PDB entry 9CA3 | X-ray diffraction, 1.89 A resolution | chains A and C of the 4 polymer chains in the assembly

Chain A (and C):
Name: Tryptophan 2,3-dioxygenase
Organism: Streptomyces sp. B9173
Notes: chain C of this document is another copy of the same molecule, construct and numbering; everything in this record applies to it too
Reference sequence: X2D878 (X2D878_9ACTN); numbering as in UniProt (aligned over 1-284)
Chain sequence (286 residues; each row starts with the number of its first residue; numbers below 1 keep their minus sign (Gly-1 is residue -1)):
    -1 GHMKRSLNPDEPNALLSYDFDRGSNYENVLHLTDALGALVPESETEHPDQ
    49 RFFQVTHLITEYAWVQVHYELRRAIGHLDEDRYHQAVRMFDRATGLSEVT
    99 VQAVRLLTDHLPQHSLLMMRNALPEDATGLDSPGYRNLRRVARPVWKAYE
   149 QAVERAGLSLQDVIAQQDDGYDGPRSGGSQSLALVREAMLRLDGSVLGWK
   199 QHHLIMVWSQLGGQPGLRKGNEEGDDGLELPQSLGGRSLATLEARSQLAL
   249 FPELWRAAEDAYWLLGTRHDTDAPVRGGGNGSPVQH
Unresolved in the structure: -1 to 0, 217-226, 266-284 (chain C: -1 to 1, 217-227, 273-284)
Construct notes: expression tag (-1 to 0); engineered mutation Ser280 (Cys in X2D878)
Metal / ion sites: heme Fe near His201 (its only coordinating residue here)
Ligand contacts:
  - (betaS)-beta-methyl-L-tryptophan (78U), molecule 1: Tyr24, Val27, Leu28
  - (betaS)-beta-methyl-L-tryptophan (78U), molecule 2: Phe51, His55, Leu114, Arg118, Leu121, Ala125, Thr126, Leu209, Ser231, Leu232
  - cyanide ion (CYN): Ala125, Thr126, Gly127, His201
  - heme (HEM): Phe51, Thr54, His55, Thr58, Trp62, Val102, Leu105, Leu109, Leu114, Thr126, Gly127, Leu128, Ser130, Tyr133, Trp197, His201, Met204, Val205, Gln208, Leu209, Ser231, Arg235, Leu237, Thr239, Leu240, Arg243
What the authors report for this chain:
  - binding site for heme: Thr58, Trp197, Met204, Ser231, Arg235, Arg243
  - heme coordination: His201
  - binding site for (betaS)-beta-methyl-L-tryptophan: Tyr24, Val27, Leu28, Phe51, His55, Leu114, Arg118, Leu121, Ala125, Leu232
  - binding site for cyanide ion: Gly127
  - contacts within the chain: Asp124-Arg235
  - mutagenesis - H55A/C280S (92.6 +/- 6.4 uM), H55F/C280S (98.6 +/- 9.5 uM), R118A/C280S (53.6 +/- 2.3 uM), R118K/C280S (23.7 +/- 1.1 uM): decreased binding to (betaS)-beta-methyl-L-tryptophan
  - mutagenesis - H55A/C280S: increased catalytic activity on (betaS)-beta-methyl-L-tryptophan
  - mutagenesis - C280S: decreased catalytic activity on (betaS)-beta-methyl-L-tryptophan
  - conformationally variable residues (order/disorder transition): Lys217 to Leu226, Glu227

Interface between chain A and chain C:
Contacting residue pairs (30; chain A residue first):
  Arg71(A) - Asp167(C)  salt bridge
  His75(A) - Asp167(C)  salt bridge
  His82(A) - His82(C)
  His82(A) - Gly175(C)  hydrogen bond (side chain-backbone)
  His82(A) - Gln178(C)
  His82(A) - Ser179(C)  hydrogen bond
  His82(A) - Leu182(C)
  Gln83(A) - Asp167(C)  hydrogen bond
  Gln83(A) - Arg173(C)  hydrogen bond
  Gln83(A) - Gln178(C)
  Arg86(A) - Gln164(C)
  Arg86(A) - Gln165(C)
  Arg86(A) - Ala181(C)
  Arg86(A) - Leu182(C)
  Arg86(A) - Glu185(C)  salt bridge
  Gln164(A) - Arg86(C)
  Gln165(A) - Arg86(C)
  Asp167(A) - Arg71(C)  salt bridge
  Asp167(A) - His75(C)  salt bridge
  Asp167(A) - Gln83(C)  hydrogen bond
  Asp167(A) - Met87(C)
  Arg173(A) - Gln83(C)
  Gly175(A) - His82(C)  hydrogen bond (backbone-side chain)
  Gln178(A) - His82(C)
  Gln178(A) - Gln83(C)
  Ser179(A) - His82(C)  hydrogen bond
  Ala181(A) - Arg86(C)
  Leu182(A) - His82(C)
  Leu182(A) - Arg86(C)
  Glu185(A) - Arg86(C)  salt bridge
Also at the interface, not in a pair above, chain A (16 interface residues in all): Met87

Summary:
Chain A and chain C each contribute 16 residues to their interface, with 7 hydrogen bonds and 6 salt bridges.
Polar pairs include Arg71(A)-Asp167(C), His75(A)-Asp167(C) and Arg86(A)-Glu185(C). The paper reports a binding
site for (betaS)-beta-methyl-L-tryptophan at Tyr24(A), Val27(A) and Leu28(A) among others; H55A/C280S,
H55F/C280S and R118A/C280S of chain A, among others, reduce binding to (betaS)-beta-methyl-L-tryptophan; 5
substitutions were tested in all.
Chain A and chain C are both Tryptophan 2,3-dioxygenase (Streptomyces sp. B9173); the structure, Crystal
structure of MarE C280S in complex with cyanide bound heme and its native substrate, beta-methyl-L-tryptophan,
was determined by X-ray diffraction together with 8VYY from the same study.
